2YHI - chains A and B of the 4 polymer chains in the assembly; structure by X-ray diffraction, 1.80 A resolution.

== Chain A ==
Molecule: Pteridine reductase, putative
From: Trypanosoma brucei
Notes: EC 1.5.1.33
UniProtKB: Q581W1 (Q581W1_9TRYP); residues 1-268 here correspond to UniProt positions 102-369 (UniProt number = residue number + 101)
Sequence (288 residues; row label = number of the first residue in the row; numbers below 1 keep their minus sign (Met-19 is residue -19)):
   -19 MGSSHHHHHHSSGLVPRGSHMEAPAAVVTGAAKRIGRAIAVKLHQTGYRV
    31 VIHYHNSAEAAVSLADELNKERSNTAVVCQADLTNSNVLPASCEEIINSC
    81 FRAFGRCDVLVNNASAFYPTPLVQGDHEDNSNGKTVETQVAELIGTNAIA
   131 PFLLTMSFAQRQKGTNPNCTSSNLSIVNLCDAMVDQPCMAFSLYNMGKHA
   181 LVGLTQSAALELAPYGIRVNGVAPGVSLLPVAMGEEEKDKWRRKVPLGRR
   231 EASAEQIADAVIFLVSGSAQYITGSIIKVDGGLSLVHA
Not modelled in the structure: -19 to 1, 104-112, 143-151
Differences from the reference sequence: expression tag (-19 to 0)
Modified residues: Cys59 (s-oxy cysteine; CSX)
Covalently attached groups: (2S,3S)-1,4-dimercaptobutane-2,3-diol (DTV) linked to Cys168
Small-molecule neighbours:
  - (2S,3S)-1,4-dimercaptobutane-2,3-diol (DTV): Phe97, Phe171, Pro210, Met213, Glu217, Trp221
  - NADP (NAP; NADP nicotinamide-adenine-dinucleotide phosphate): Gly10, Lys13, Arg14, Ile15, Gly16, His33, Tyr34, His35, Asn36, Ser37, Ala61, Asp62, Leu63, Thr64, Asn93, Ala94, Ser95, Ala96, Thr126, Asn127, Leu159, Cys160, Asp161, Tyr174, Lys178, Pro204, Gly205, Val206, Ser207, Leu208
  - 5-(2-chloroethyl)-1,3,4-thiadiazol-2-amine (W16): Phe97, Asp161, Tyr174, Val206, Pro210, Met213, Trp221
From the paper describing this entry:
  - binding site for 5-(2-chloroethyl)-1,3,4-thiadiazol-2-amine: Ser95, Phe97, Tyr174, Val206, Pro210, Met213, Trp221

== Chain B ==
Molecule: Pteridine reductase, putative
From: Trypanosoma brucei
Notes: EC 1.5.1.33
UniProtKB: Q581W1 (Q581W1_9TRYP); residues 1-268 here correspond to UniProt positions 102-369 (UniProt number = residue number + 101)
Sequence (288 residues; numbered -19 to 268; the number before each row is that of its first residue; numbers below 1 keep their minus sign (Met-19 is residue -19)):
   -19 MGSSHHHHHHSSGLVPRGSHMEAPAAVVTGAAKRIGRAIAVKLHQTGYRV
    31 VIHYHNSAEAAVSLADELNKERSNTAVVCQADLTNSNVLPASCEEIINSC
    81 FRAFGRCDVLVNNASAFYPTPLVQGDHEDNSNGKTVETQVAELIGTNAIA
   131 PFLLTMSFAQRQKGTNPNCTSSNLSIVNLCDAMVDQPCMAFSLYNMGKHA
   181 LVGLTQSAALELAPYGIRVNGVAPGVSLLPVAMGEEEKDKWRRKVPLGRR
   231 EASAEQIADAVIFLVSGSAQYITGSIIKVDGGLSLVHA
Not modelled in the structure: -19 to 1, 104-112, 143-151
Differences from the reference sequence: expression tag (-19 to 0)
Covalently attached groups: (2R,3S)-1,4-dimercaptobutane-2,3-diol (DTU) linked to Cys168
Small-molecule neighbours:
  - (2R,3S)-1,4-dimercaptobutane-2,3-diol (DTU): Phe97, Phe171, Pro210, Met213, Glu217, Trp221
  - NADP (NAP; NADP nicotinamide-adenine-dinucleotide phosphate): Gly10, Lys13, Arg14, Ile15, Gly16, His33, Tyr34, His35, Asn36, Ser37, Ala61, Asp62, Leu63, Thr64, Asn93, Ala94, Ser95, Ala96, Thr126, Asn127, Leu159, Cys160, Asp161, Tyr174, Lys178, Pro204, Gly205, Val206, Ser207, Leu208
  - 5-(2-chloroethyl)-1,3,4-thiadiazol-2-amine (W16): Phe97, Asp161, Tyr174, Gly205, Val206, Leu209, Pro210, Met213, Trp221

== How chain A and chain B interact ==
Contacting residue pairs (76; chain A residue first):
  Asn65(A) - Asn65(B)
  Asn67(A) - Glu117(B)
  Pro70(A) - Val116(B)  hydrophobic
  Pro70(A) - Glu117(B)
  Pro101(A) - Met136(B)
  Pro101(A) - Glu191(B)
  Leu102(A) - Phe132(B)  hydrophobic
  Leu102(A) - Met136(B)
  Leu102(A) - Gln140(B)  hydrogen bond (backbone-side chain)
  Leu102(A) - Ala188(B)  hydrophobic
  Leu102(A) - Glu191(B)  hydrogen bond (backbone-side chain)
  Leu102(A) - Leu192(B)  hydrophobic
  Val103(A) - Ala139(B)  hydrophobic
  Val103(A) - Gln140(B)
  Val103(A) - Tyr195(B)
  Val116(A) - Pro70(B)  hydrophobic
  Val116(A) - Phe132(B)  hydrophobic
  Val116(A) - Leu133(B)  hydrophobic
  Val116(A) - Met136(B)  hydrophobic
  Glu117(A) - Asn67(B)
  Glu117(A) - Pro70(B)
  Val120(A) - Ile129(B)  hydrophobic
  Ala128(A) - Met176(B)
  Ile129(A) - Val120(B)  hydrophobic
  Phe132(A) - Leu102(B)  hydrophobic
  Phe132(A) - Val116(B)  hydrophobic
  Phe132(A) - Ser172(B)
  Phe132(A) - Leu173(B)  hydrophobic
  Phe132(A) - Met176(B)  hydrophobic
  Leu133(A) - Val116(B)  hydrophobic
  Met136(A) - Pro101(B)
  Met136(A) - Leu102(B)
  Met136(A) - Val116(B)  hydrophobic
  Ala139(A) - Val103(B)  hydrophobic
  Gln140(A) - Leu102(B)
  Gln140(A) - Val103(B)
  Val164(A) - Gln186(B)
  Asp165(A) - Gln186(B)  hydrogen bond
  Pro167(A) - Ser187(B)
  Pro167(A) - Leu190(B)
  Met169(A) - Leu190(B)  hydrophobic
  Met169(A) - Glu191(B)
  Ala170(A) - Glu191(B)
  Ser172(A) - Phe132(B)
  Ser172(A) - Ser187(B)
  Ser172(A) - Glu191(B)
  Leu173(A) - Phe132(B)  hydrophobic
  Asn175(A) - Gly183(B)
  Asn175(A) - Ser187(B)  hydrogen bond
  Met176(A) - Ala128(B)
  Met176(A) - Phe132(B)  hydrophobic
  Met176(A) - Ala180(B)
  Met176(A) - Leu184(B)
  His179(A) - His179(B)
  His179(A) - Gly183(B)
  His179(A) - Gln186(B)
  Ala180(A) - Met176(B)
  Gly183(A) - Asn175(B)
  Gly183(A) - His179(B)
  Leu184(A) - Met176(B)
  Gln186(A) - Val164(B)
  Gln186(A) - Asp165(B)  hydrogen bond
  Gln186(A) - His179(B)
  Ser187(A) - Pro167(B)
  Ser187(A) - Ser172(B)
  Ser187(A) - Asn175(B)  hydrogen bond
  Ala188(A) - Leu102(B)  hydrophobic
  Leu190(A) - Pro167(B)
  Leu190(A) - Met169(B)  hydrophobic
  Glu191(A) - Pro101(B)
  Glu191(A) - Leu102(B)  hydrogen bond (side chain-backbone)
  Glu191(A) - Met169(B)
  Glu191(A) - Ala170(B)
  Glu191(A) - Ser172(B)
  Leu192(A) - Leu102(B)  hydrophobic
  Tyr195(A) - Val103(B)
Also at the interface, not in a pair above, chain A (40 interface residues in all): Ile124, Thr135, Phe171, Val182
Also at the interface, not in a pair above, chain B (39 interface residues in all): Ile124, Thr135, Val182

== Summary ==
40 residues of chain A and 39 residues of chain B are in contact, with 7 hydrogen bonds. Polar contacts
include Leu102(A)-Gln140(B), Leu102(A)-Glu191(B) and Asp165(A)-Gln186(B). Chain A binds NADP and
5-(2-chloroethyl)-1,3,4-thiadiazol-2-amine. Chain B binds NADP and 5-(2-chloroethyl)-1,3,4-thiadiazol-2-amine.
The paper reports a binding site for 5-(2-chloroethyl)-1,3,4-thiadiazol-2-amine at Ser95(A), Phe97(A) and
Tyr174(A) among others.
Here chain A is Pteridine reductase, putative and chain B is Pteridine reductase, putative, both from
Trypanosoma brucei. Entry 2YHI (Trypanosoma brucei PTR1 in complex with inhibitor WH16) was determined by
X-ray diffraction together with 5IZC, 4WCD, 4WCF and 2YHU from the same study.
